Entry 6ZO7 (X-ray diffraction, 2.85 A resolution); this record covers chains A and E of the 5 polymer chains in the assembly.

== Chain A ==
Name: Multidrug efflux pump subunit AcrB
Source organism: Escherichia coli K-12
UniProt: P31224 (ACRB_ECOLI); numbering as in UniProt (aligned over 1-1049)
Chain sequence (1057 residues; each row starts with the number of its first residue):
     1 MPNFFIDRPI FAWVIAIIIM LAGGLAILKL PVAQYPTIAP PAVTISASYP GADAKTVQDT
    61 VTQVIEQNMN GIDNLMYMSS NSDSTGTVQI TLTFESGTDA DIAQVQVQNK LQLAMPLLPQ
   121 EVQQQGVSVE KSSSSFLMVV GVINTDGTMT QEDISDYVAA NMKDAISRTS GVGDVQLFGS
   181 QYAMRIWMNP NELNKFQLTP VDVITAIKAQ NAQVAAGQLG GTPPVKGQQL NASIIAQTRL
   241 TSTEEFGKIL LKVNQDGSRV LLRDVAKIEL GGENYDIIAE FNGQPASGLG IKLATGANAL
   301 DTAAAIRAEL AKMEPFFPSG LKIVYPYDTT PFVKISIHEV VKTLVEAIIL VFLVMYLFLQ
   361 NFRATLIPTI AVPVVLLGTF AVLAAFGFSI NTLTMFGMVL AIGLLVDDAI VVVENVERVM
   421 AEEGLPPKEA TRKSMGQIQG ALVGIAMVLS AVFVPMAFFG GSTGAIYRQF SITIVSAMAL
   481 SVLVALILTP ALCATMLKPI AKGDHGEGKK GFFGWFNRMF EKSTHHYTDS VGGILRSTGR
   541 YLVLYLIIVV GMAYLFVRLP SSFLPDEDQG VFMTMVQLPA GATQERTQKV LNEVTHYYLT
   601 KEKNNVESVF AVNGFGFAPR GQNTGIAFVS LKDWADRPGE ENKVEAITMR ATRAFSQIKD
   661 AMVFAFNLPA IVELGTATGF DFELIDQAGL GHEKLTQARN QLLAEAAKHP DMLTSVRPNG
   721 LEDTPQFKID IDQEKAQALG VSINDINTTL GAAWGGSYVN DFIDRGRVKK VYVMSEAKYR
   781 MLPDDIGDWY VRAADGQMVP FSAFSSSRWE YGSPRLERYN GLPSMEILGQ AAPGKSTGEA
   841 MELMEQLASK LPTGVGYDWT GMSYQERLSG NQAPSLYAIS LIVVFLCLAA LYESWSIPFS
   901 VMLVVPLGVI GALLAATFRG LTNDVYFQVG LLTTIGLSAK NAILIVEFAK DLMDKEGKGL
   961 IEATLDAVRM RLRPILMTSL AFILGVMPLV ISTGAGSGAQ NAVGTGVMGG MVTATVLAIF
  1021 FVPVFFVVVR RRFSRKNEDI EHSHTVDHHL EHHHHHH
Not modelled in the structure: 1043-1057
Differences from the reference sequence: conflict Pro-619 (Gly in P31224); expression tag (1050-1057)
UniProt features mapped onto this chain:
  - mutagenesis: His-526 (H526Y: Partially restores chloramphenicol resistance to an AcrZ G30R mutant)
Small-molecule neighbours: 3-formyl rifamycin SV (3YI; (2S,12Z,14E,16S,17S,18R,19R,20R,21S,22R,23S,24E)-8-formyl-5,6,9,17,19-pentahydroxy-23-methoxy-2,4,12,16,18,20,22-heptam ethyl-1,11-dioxo-1,2-dihydro-2,7-(epoxypentadeca[1,11,13]trienoimino)naphtho[2,1-b]furan-21-yl acetate): Met-575, Gln-577, Phe-617, Arg-620, Met-662, Phe-664, Phe-666, Val-672, Arg-717, Pro-718, Asn-719, Gly-720, Leu-721, Arg-815, Leu-828
From the paper describing this entry:
  - mutagenesis - I38A, L393A, I466A, F563A, I671A, L674A: decreased growth in response to drugs with low molecular weight (LMW)
  - mutagenesis - F563A: decreased growth in response to fusidic acid (FUA)
  - mutagenesis - F563A: decreased growth in response to novobiocin
  - mutagenesis - F380A/F563A: decreased growth in response to FUA
  - mutagenesis - F380A/F563A: unchanged growth in response to doxorubicin
  - mutagenesis - G621P: decreased growth in response to 3-formyl rifamycin SV
  - mutagenesis - G621P: unchanged growth in response to RFB
  - mutagenesis - T934A, L937A: decreased growth in response to erythromycin
  - mutagenesis - T934A, L937A: unchanged growth in response to Doxorubicin
  - mutagenesis - I38A, L393A, I466A, I671A, L674A: decreased growth in response to beta-lactams, linezolid, and phenicols
  - mutagenesis - F380A/F563A, F563A/L674A: abolished growth in response to DDM
  - mutagenesis - F380A/F563A, F563A: decreased growth in response to beta-lactams
  - mutagenesis - F563A: decreased growth in response to phenicols
  - catalytic residues: Asp-407, Asp-408, Lys-940 (citing earlier work)
  - mutagenesis - T934A, L937A: increased growth in response to beta-lactams
  - mutagenesis - T934A, L937A: increased growth in response to novobiocin
  - mutagenesis - A981C: unchanged growth in response to all the tested drugs

== Chain E ==
Name: Darpin
Source organism: synthetic construct
Notes: antibody fragment or engineered binder
Chain sequence (169 residues; row label = number of the first residue in the row):
     1 MRGSHHHHHH GSDLGKKLLE AARAGRDDEV RILMANGADV NAADVVGWTP LHLAAYWGHL
    61 EIVEVLLKNG ADVNAYDTLG STPLHLAAHF GHLEIVEVLL KNGADVNAKD DNGITPLHLA
   121 ANRGHLEIVE VLLKYGADVN AQDKFGKTAF DISINNGNED LAEILQKLN
Not modelled in the structure: 1-12, 167-169

== Chain A / chain E interface ==
Contacting residue pairs (33):
  Lys-659(A) with Asp-13(E)
  Asp-660(A) with Lys-16(E), salt bridge
  Glu-722(A) with Arg-23(E)
  Asp-723(A) with Arg-23(E), hydrogen bond (backbone-side chain); Trp-57(E)
  Pro-725(A) with Val-46(E), hydrophobic
  Phe-727(A) with Leu-79(E), hydrophobic
  Asp-732(A) with Phe-145(E)
  Glu-734(A) with Lys-147(E), salt bridge
  Lys-735(A) with Phe-145(E)
  Ser-802(A) with Lys-144(E), hydrogen bond (backbone-side chain)
  Ala-803(A) with Phe-145(E)
  Phe-804(A) with Phe-145(E)
  Ser-805(A) with Lys-144(E), hydrogen bond (backbone-side chain); Phe-145(E)
  Ser-806(A) with Asn-112(E)
  Ser-807(A) with Leu-79(E); Asn-112(E), hydrogen bond (backbone-side chain)
  Arg-808(A) with Leu-79(E); His-89(E); Arg-123(E)
  Trp-809(A) with Val-46(E), hydrophobic; Trp-48(E); Asp-77(E); Thr-78(E), hydrogen bond; Leu-79(E)
  Glu-810(A) with Tyr-56(E)
  Tyr-811(A) with Arg-23(E); Asp-44(E); Trp-48(E), hydrophobic; Leu-53(E); Tyr-56(E), hydrogen bond (backbone-side chain); Trp-57(E), hydrophobic
Also at the interface, not in a pair above, chain E (21 interface residues in all): Glu-20, Asp-110, Ile-114

== Summary ==
19 residues of chain A face 21 of chain E across their interface; the contacts include 6 hydrogen bonds and 2
salt bridges. Polar contacts include Asp-660(A)/Lys-16(E), Glu-734(A)/Lys-147(E) and Asp-723(A)/Arg-23(E). The
paper reports catalytic residues Asp-407(A), Asp-408(A) and Lys-940(A); I38A, L393A and I466A of chain A,
among others, reduce growth in response to drugs with low molecular weight (LMW); 12 substitutions were tested
in all.
Here chain A is Multidrug efflux pump subunit AcrB (Escherichia coli K-12) and chain E is Darpin (synthetic
construct). Entry 6ZO7 (3-Formylrifamycin SV binding to the access pocket of AcrB-G619P L and T protomer) was
determined by X-ray diffraction (same publication as 6ZO5, 6ZO6, 6ZO8, 6ZO9, 6ZOA, 6ZOB and 6 further
entries).
